Entry 8VK7 (electron microscopy, 3.09 A resolution); this record covers chains A and e of the 35 polymer chains in the assembly.

# Chain A
Molecule: 23S ribosomal RNA
Source organism: Mycolicibacterium smegmatis MC2 155
Sequence (3120 nucleotides; row label = number of the first residue in the row):
     1 UAAGUGUUUA AGGGCGCAUG GUGGAUGCCU UGGCACUGGG AGCCGAUGAA GGACGUAGGA
    61 GGCUGCGAUA AGCCUCGGGG AGCUGUCAAC CGAGCGUUGA UCCGAGGAUG UCCGAAUGGG
   121 GAAACCCGGC ACGAGUGAUG UCGUGUCACC AGGCGCUGAA UAUAUAGGCG UCUGGGGGGA
   181 ACGCGGGGAA GUGAAACAUC UCAGUACCCG UAGGAAGAGA AAACAAAAUG UGAUUCCGUG
   241 AGUAGUGGCG AGCGAAAGCG GAGGAUGGCU AAACCGUAUG CAUGUGAUAC CGGGUAGGGG
   301 UUGUGUGUGC GGGGUUGUGG GACCUAUCUU UCCGGCUCUA CCUGGCUGGA GGGCAGUGAG
   361 AAAAUGUUGU GGUUAGCGGA AAUGGCUUGG GAUGGCCUGC CGUAGACGGU GAGAGCCCGG
   421 UACGUGAAAA CCCGACGUCU GUCUUGAUGG UGUUCCCGAG UAGCAGCGGG CCCGUGGAAU
   481 CUGCUGUGAA UCUGCCGGGA CCACCCGGUA AGCCUGAAUA CUUCCCAGUG ACCGAUAGCG
   541 GAUUAGUACC GUGAGGGAAU GGUGAAAAGU ACCCCGGGAG GGGAGUGAAA GAGUACCUGA
   601 AACCGUGCGC UUACAAUCCG UCAGAGCCCU CGACGUGUCG UGGGGUGAUG GCGUGCCUUU
   661 UGAAGAAUGA GCCUGCGAGU CAGGGACAUG UCGCGAGGUU AACCCGGGUG GGGUAGCCGC
   721 AGCGAAAGCG AGUCUGAAUA GGGCGUAUCC ACACAAGAGU GUGUGGUGUA GUGGUGUGUU
   781 CUGGACCCGA AGCGGAGUGA UCUACCCAUG GCCAGGGUGA AGCGCGGGUA AGACCGCGUG
   841 GAGGCCCGAA CCCACUUAGG UUGAAGACUG AGGGGAUGAG CUGUGGGUAG GGGUGAAAGG
   901 CCAAUCAAAC UCCGUGAUAG CUGGUUCUCC CCGAAAUGCA UUUAGGUGCA GCGUCGCAUG
   961 UUUCUUGCCG GAGGUAGAGC UACUGGAUGG CCGAUGGGCC CCACAGGGUU ACUGACGUCA
  1021 GCCAAACUCC GAAUGCCGGU AAGUCCAAGA GUGCGGCAGU GAGACGGCGG GGGAUAAGCU
  1081 CCGUGCGUCG AGAGGGAAAC AGCCCAGAUC GCCGGCUAAG GCCCCUAAGC GUGUGCUAAG
  1141 UGGAAAAGGA UGUGCAGUCG CGAAGACAAC CAGGAGGUUG GCUUAGAAGC AGCCACCCUU
  1201 GAAAGAGUGC GUAAUAGCUC ACUGGUCAAG UGAUUGUGCG CCGAUAAUGU AGCGGGGCUC
  1261 AAGCACACCG CCGAAGCCGC GGCAGCCAAC GUGUUGGCUG GGUAGGGGAG CGUCCUGCAU
  1321 CCGGUGAAGC CGCCGAGUGA UCGAGUGGUG GAGGGUGUGG GAGUGAGAAU GCAGGCAUGA
  1381 GUAGCGAUUA GGCAAGUGAG AACCUUGCCC GCCGAAAGAC CAAGGGUUCC UGGGCCAGGC
  1441 CAGUCCGCCC AGGGUGAGUC GGGACCUAAG GCGAGGCCGA CAGGCGUAGU CGAUGGACAA
  1501 CGGGUUGAUA UUCCCGUACC CGUGUAUGUG CGUCCAUGAU GAAUCAGCGG UACUAACCAU
  1561 CCAAAACCAC CGUGACCGCA CCUUUCGGGG UGUGGCGUUG GUGGGGCUGC AUGGGACCUU
  1621 CGUUGGUAGU AGUCAAGCGA UGGGGUGACG CAGGAAGGUA GCCGUACCGG UCAGUGGUAA
  1681 UACCGGGGUA AGCCUGUAGG GAGUCAGAUA GGUAAAUCCG UCUGGCAUAU AUCCUGAGAG
  1741 GUGAUGCAUA GCCGAGUGAG GCGAAUUCGG UGAUCCUAUG CUGCCGAGAA AAGCCUCUAG
  1801 CGAGGACAUA CACGGCCCGU ACCCCAAACC AACACAGGUG GUCAGGUAGA GAAUACUAAG
  1861 GCGUACGAGU GAACUAUGGU UAAGGAACUC GGCAAAAUGC CCCCGUAACU UCGGGAGAAG
  1921 GGGGACCCAC AUGGCGUGUA AGCCUUUACG GCCCAAGCGU GAGUGGGUGG CACAAACCAG
  1981 UGAGAAGCGA CUGUUUACUA AAAACACAGG UCCGUGCGAA GUCGCAAGAC GAUGUAUACG
  2041 GACUGACGCC UGCCCGGUGC UGGAAGGUUA AGAGGACCCG UUAACUCCCU UUGGGGGUGA
  2101 AGCGGAGAAU UUAAGCCCCA GUAAACGGCG GUGGUAACUA UAACCAUCCU AAGGUAGCGA
  2161 AAUUCCUUGU CGGGUAAGUU CCGACCUGCA CGAAUGGCGU AACGACUUCU CAACUGUCUC
  2221 AACCAUAGAC UCGGCGAAAU UGCACUACGA GUAAAGAUGC UCGUUACGCG CGGCAGGACG
  2281 AAAAGACCCC GGGACCUUCA CUACAACUUG GUAUUGGUGC UCGAUACGGU UUGUGUAGGA
  2341 UAGGUGGGAG ACUGUGAAGC UCACACGCCA GUGUGGGUGG AGUCGUUGUU GAAAUACCAC
  2401 UCUGAUCGUA UUGGGCCUCU AACCUCGGAC CGUAUAUCCG GUUCAGGGAC AGUGCCUGGU
  2461 GGGUAGUUUA ACUGGGGCGG UUGCCUCCUA AAAUGUAACG GAGGCGCCCA AAGGUUCCCU
  2521 CAACCUGGAC GGCAAUCAGG UGUUGAGUGU AAGUGCACAA GGGAGCUUGA CUGCGAGACG
  2581 GACAUGUCGA GCAGGGACGA AAGUCGGGAC UAGUGAUCCG GCACCUCUGA GUGGAAGGGG
  2641 UGUCGCUCAA CGGAUAAAAG GUACCCCGGG GAUAACAGGC UGAUCUUCCC CAAGAGUCCA
  2701 UAUCGACGGG AUGGUUUGGC ACCUCGAUGU CGGCUCGUCG CAUCCUGGGG CUGGAGCAGG
  2761 UCCCAAGGGU UGGGCUGUUC GCCCAUUAAA GCGGCACGCG AGCUGGGUUU AGAACGUCGU
  2821 GAGACAGUUC GGUCUCUAUC CGCCGCGCGC GUCAGAAGCU UGAGGAAACC UGUCCCUAGU
  2881 ACGAGAGGAC CGGGACGGAC GAACCUCUGG UAUACCAGUU GUCCCACCAG GGGCACGGCU
  2941 GGAUAGCCAC GUUCGGACAG GAUAACCGCU GAAAGCAUCU AAGCGGGAAA CCUCUUCCAA
  3001 GACCAGGCUU CUCACCCUCU AGGAGGGAUA AGGCCCCCCG CAGACCACGG GAUUGAUAGA
  3061 CCAGACCUGG AAGCCUAGUA AUAGGUGCAG GGAACUGGCA CUAACCGGCC GAAAACUUAC
Disordered / not traced: 1, 1546-1619, 2056-2150

# Chain e
Name: 50S ribosomal protein L35
Source organism: Mycolicibacterium smegmatis MC2 155
Reference sequence: A0QYU7 (RL35_MYCS2); residue numbers follow UniProt; this construct covers 1-64
Chain sequence (64 residues; row label = number of the first residue in the row):
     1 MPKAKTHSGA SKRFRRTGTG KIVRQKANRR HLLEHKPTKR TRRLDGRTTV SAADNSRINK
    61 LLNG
Disordered / not traced: 1

# How chain A and chain e interact
Pairs across the interface (90; chain A residue first):
  G240(A) - Lys3(e)  salt bridge to the phosphate
  A241(A) - Lys3(e)  hydrogen bond to the sugar
  G242(A) - Lys3(e)  salt bridge to the phosphate
  G242(A) - Lys5(e)  base contact
  G242(A) - Thr6(e)  sugar contact
  U243(A) - Thr6(e)  phosphate contact
  G245(A) - Ser8(e)  base contact
  U246(A) - Ser8(e)  base contact
  U246(A) - Lys12(e)  hydrogen bond to the base
  G247(A) - Ser8(e)  base contact
  G247(A) - Lys12(e)  hydrogen bond to the base
  C249(A) - Lys12(e)  hydrogen bond to the base
  G250(A) - Arg13(e)  salt bridge to the phosphate
  A251(A) - His7(e)  salt bridge to the phosphate
  G252(A) - Ser8(e)  hydrogen bond to the base
  C253(A) - Lys5(e)  salt bridge to the phosphate
  C253(A) - Ser8(e)  base contact
  G254(A) - Lys5(e)  salt bridge to the phosphate
  G683(A) - Pro2(e)  sugar contact
  G685(A) - Pro2(e)  sugar contact
  G685(A) - Ala4(e)  hydrogen bond to the sugar
  G685(A) - Gly64(e)  hydrogen bond to the base
  A686(A) - Asn63(e)  sugar contact
  A686(A) - Gly64(e)  sugar contact
  C687(A) - Asn63(e)  sugar contact
  G722(A) - Gly18(e)  phosphate contact
  C723(A) - Thr17(e)  phosphate contact
  C723(A) - Gly18(e)  hydrogen bond to the phosphate
  G724(A) - Arg15(e)  salt bridge to the phosphate
  G724(A) - Arg47(e)  salt bridge to the phosphate
  A725(A) - Arg15(e)  salt bridge to the phosphate
  A725(A) - Arg47(e)  salt bridge to the phosphate
  C744(A) - Thr17(e)  phosphate contact
  C744(A) - Lys21(e)  salt bridge to the phosphate
  G745(A) - Thr17(e)  hydrogen bond to the phosphate
  G745(A) - Gly18(e)  sugar contact
  G745(A) - Thr19(e)  hydrogen bond to the phosphate
  G745(A) - Lys21(e)  salt bridge to the phosphate
  U746(A) - Thr19(e)  phosphate contact
  U782(A) - Pro2(e)  base contact
  G948(A) - Arg57(e)  hydrogen bond to the sugar
  C949(A) - Ala53(e)  sugar contact
  C949(A) - Arg57(e)  phosphate contact
  G1055(A) - Asn55(e)  phosphate contact
  U2572(A) - Thr38(e)  hydrogen bond to the phosphate
  C2574(A) - Arg42(e)  base contact
  G2575(A) - Arg42(e)  base contact
  A2582(A) - Ala53(e)  sugar contact
  C2583(A) - Ser51(e)  hydrogen bond to the phosphate
  C2583(A) - Asp54(e)  hydrogen bond to the sugar
  A2584(A) - Arg24(e)  salt bridge to the phosphate
  A2584(A) - Ser51(e)  phosphate contact
  U2585(A) - Arg24(e)  salt bridge to the phosphate
  U2585(A) - Lys26(e)  phosphate contact
  U2585(A) - Ala27(e)  hydrogen bond to the phosphate
  U2585(A) - Asn28(e)  hydrogen bond to the phosphate
  G2586(A) - Arg40(e)  salt bridge to the phosphate
  G2586(A) - Arg43(e)  salt bridge to the phosphate
  G2586(A) - Leu44(e)  phosphate contact
  U2587(A) - Arg40(e)  phosphate contact
  U2587(A) - Arg43(e)  salt bridge to the phosphate
  C2588(A) - Lys39(e)  salt bridge to the phosphate
  G2589(A) - Lys39(e)  salt bridge to the phosphate
  G2606(A) - Arg42(e)  base contact
  G2607(A) - Pro37(e)  phosphate contact
  G2607(A) - Lys39(e)  phosphate contact
  U2614(A) - His35(e)  sugar contact
  G2615(A) - Leu32(e)  phosphate contact
  G2615(A) - His35(e)  salt bridge to the phosphate
  G2615(A) - Lys36(e)  phosphate contact
  A2616(A) - Ala27(e)  sugar contact
  A2616(A) - Asn28(e)  hydrogen bond to the phosphate
  A2616(A) - His31(e)  salt bridge to the phosphate
  U2617(A) - Arg13(e)  hydrogen bond to the sugar
  U2617(A) - Ala27(e)  phosphate contact
  U2617(A) - Asn28(e)  hydrogen bond to the phosphate
  U2617(A) - Arg29(e)  phosphate contact
  U2617(A) - Arg30(e)  phosphate contact
  C2618(A) - Arg13(e)  sugar contact
  C2618(A) - Arg30(e)  salt bridge to the phosphate
  G2642(A) - Arg29(e)  salt bridge to the phosphate
  U2643(A) - Leu33(e)  base contact
  C2644(A) - Arg30(e)  base contact
  C2644(A) - His31(e)  base contact
  C2644(A) - Leu32(e)  hydrogen bond to the phosphate
  C2644(A) - Leu33(e)  hydrogen bond to the phosphate
  C2644(A) - Glu34(e)  hydrogen bond to the phosphate
  G2645(A) - His31(e)  hydrogen bond to the base
  G2645(A) - Leu32(e)  phosphate contact
  C2646(A) - His31(e)  base contact
Other interface residues (no listed pair), chain A (57 interface residues in all): A682, G684, A950, C1054, G2573, U2641
Other interface residues (no listed pair), chain e (44 interface residues in all): Gly9, Gln25, Ala52

# Summary
57 residues of chain A and 44 residues of chain e are in contact; the contacts include 23 hydrogen bonds and
23 salt bridges. Polar pairs include U246(A)-Lys12(e), G247(A)-Lys12(e) and C249(A)-Lys12(e).
Chain A is 23S ribosomal RNA and chain e is 50S ribosomal protein L35, both from Mycolicibacterium smegmatis
MC2 155; the structure, Structure of Mycobacterium smegmatis 50S ribosomal subunit bound to HflX:50S-HflX-B,
was determined by electron microscopy, deposited together with 8VIO, 8VK0, 8VKI, 8VKW, 8VPK, 8VR4, 8VR8 and
8VRL.
